PDB entry 8J8P | X-ray diffraction, 2.70 A resolution | chains A and P of the 4 polymer chains in the assembly

[Chain A]
Protein: CDC73-like protein
Source organism: Saccharomyces eubayanus
UniProtKB: A0A0L8RF82 (A0A0L8RF82_SACEU); residues 153-233 here = UniProt positions 153-233
Chain sequence (81 residues; each row starts with the number of its first residue):
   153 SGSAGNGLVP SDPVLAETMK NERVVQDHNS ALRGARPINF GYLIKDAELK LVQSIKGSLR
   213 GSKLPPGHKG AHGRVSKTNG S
Not modelled in the structure: 153-162, 210-233

[Chain P]
Protein: PAF1-like protein
Source organism: Saccharomyces eubayanus
UniProtKB: A0A0L8RM45 (A0A0L8RM45_SACEU); numbering as in UniProt (aligned over 1-110)
Chain sequence (111 residues; row label = number of the first residue in the row; numbering starts at 0):
     0 SMSKKQEYIA PIKYQNSLPV PQLPPKLLAY PEAPETNPDS SQLINSLYVK TNISNLIQQD
    60 EDLGMPVDLM KFPGLLNKLD SKLLYGFDNV KLDKDDRILL RDPRIDRLTK T
Not modelled in the structure: 0-15, 107-110
Construct notes: expression tag (0)

[Interface between chain A and chain P]
Residue-residue contacts - 15 pairs, chain A then chain P:
  Asn173(A) with Leu27(P); Ala28(P), hydrogen bond (backbone-backbone)
  Glu174(A) with Lys25(P); Leu26(P)
  Arg175(A) with Lys25(P); Leu26(P), hydrogen bond (backbone-backbone); Tyr29(P)
  Val177(A) with Pro23(P), hydrophobic; Pro24(P); Leu26(P), hydrophobic
  Gln178(A) with Pro23(P)
  Asp179(A) with Gln21(P)
  His180(A) with Gln21(P), hydrogen bond (backbone-side chain)
  Ala183(A) with Gln21(P)
  Leu184(A) with Pro18(P), hydrophobic
From the paper, about this interface:
  - pairs named by the authors: Asn173(A)-Ala28(P) (hydrogen bond), Arg175(A)-Leu26(P) (hydrogen bond)

[Summary]
Chain A and chain P each contribute 9 residues to their interface, with 3 hydrogen bonds. Polar contacts
include His180(A)-Gln21(P), Asn173(A)-Ala28(P) and Arg175(A)-Leu26(P). The paper describes hydrogen bonds
between Asn173(A) and Ala28(P) and Arg175(A) and Leu26(P).
Here chain A is CDC73-like protein and chain P is PAF1-like protein, both from Saccharomyces eubayanus. Entry
8J8P (Structure of the four-component Paf1 complex from Saccharomyces eubayanus) was determined by X-ray
diffraction, deposited together with 8J8Q.
